8Q7N - chains 6 and J of the 21 polymer chains in the assembly; structure by electron microscopy, 3.10 A resolution.

[Chain 6]
Molecule: U6 snRNA
From: Homo sapiens
Sequence (106 nucleotides; numbered 1 to 106; the number before each row is that of its first residue):
     1 GUGCUCGCUU CGGCAGCACA UAUACUAAAA UUGGAACGAU ACAGAGAAGA UUAGCAUGGC
    61 CCCUGCGCAA GGAUGACACG CAAAUUCGUG AAGCGUUCCA UAUUUU
Disordered / not traced: 79-106

[Chain J]
Protein: U4/U6 small nuclear ribonucleoprotein Prp3
From: Homo sapiens
UniProtKB: O43395 (PRPF3_HUMAN); residues 1-683 here = UniProt positions 1-683
Amino-acid sequence (683 residues; each row starts with the number of its first residue):
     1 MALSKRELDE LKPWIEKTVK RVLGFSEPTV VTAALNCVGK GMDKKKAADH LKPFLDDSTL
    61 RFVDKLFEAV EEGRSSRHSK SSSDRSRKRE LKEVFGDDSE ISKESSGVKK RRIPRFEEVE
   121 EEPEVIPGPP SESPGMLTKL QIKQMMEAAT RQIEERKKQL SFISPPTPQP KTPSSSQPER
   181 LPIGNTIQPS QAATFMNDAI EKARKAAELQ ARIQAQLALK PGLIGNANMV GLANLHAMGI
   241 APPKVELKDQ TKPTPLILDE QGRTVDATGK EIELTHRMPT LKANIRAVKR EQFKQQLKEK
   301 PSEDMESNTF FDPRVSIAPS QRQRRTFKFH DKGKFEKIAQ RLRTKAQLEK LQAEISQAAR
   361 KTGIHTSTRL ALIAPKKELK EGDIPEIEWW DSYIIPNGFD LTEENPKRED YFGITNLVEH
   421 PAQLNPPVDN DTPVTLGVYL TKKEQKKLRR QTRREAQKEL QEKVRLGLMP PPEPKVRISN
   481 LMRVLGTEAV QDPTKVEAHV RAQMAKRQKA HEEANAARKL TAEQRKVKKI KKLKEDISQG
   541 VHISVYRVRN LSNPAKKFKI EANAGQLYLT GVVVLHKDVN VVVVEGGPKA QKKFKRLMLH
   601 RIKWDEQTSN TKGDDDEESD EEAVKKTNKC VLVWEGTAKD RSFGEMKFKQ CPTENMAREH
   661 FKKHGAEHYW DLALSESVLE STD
Disordered / not traced: 1-384, 396-411, 428-430, 607-626
Swiss-Prot annotation at these positions:
  - modified residue: Ser164 (Phosphoserine), Thr167 (Phosphothreonine), Ser619 (Phosphoserine)
  - cross-link (Glycyl lysine isopeptide (Lys-Gly)): Lys139 (interchain with G-Cter in SUMO2), Lys244 (interchain with G-Cter in SUMO2), Lys252 (interchain with G-Cter in SUMO2)
  - natural variant: Pro493 (P493S: In RP18), Thr494 (T494M: In RP18)

[Interface between chain 6 and chain J]
Contacting residue pairs (38; chain 6 residue first):
  G54(6) with Asn480(J), phosphate contact; Arg483(J), sugar contact; Val484(J), sugar contact
  C55(6) with Pro474(J), sugar contact; Lys475(J), hydrogen bond to the sugar; Asn480(J), phosphate contact; Arg483(J), phosphate contact; Val484(J), sugar contact
  A56(6) with Lys475(J), phosphate contact
  U57(6) with Gln457(J), hydrogen bond to the sugar
  G58(6) with Arg453(J), salt bridge to the phosphate
  G59(6) with Lys446(J), phosphate contact
  C60(6) with Lys446(J), salt bridge to the phosphate
  G65(6) with His511(J), base contact; Asn515(J), hydrogen bond to the base; Arg518(J), base contact
  C66(6) with Asn515(J), hydrogen bond to the sugar; Arg518(J), hydrogen bond to the base; Lys519(J), phosphate contact
  G67(6) with Arg518(J), sugar contact; Lys519(J), phosphate contact; Leu520(J), hydrogen bond to the phosphate; Arg525(J), salt bridge to the phosphate
  C68(6) with Leu520(J), phosphate contact; Lys528(J), salt bridge to the phosphate
  A69(6) with Lys528(J), salt bridge to the phosphate
  G71(6) with Lys589(J), phosphate contact
  A73(6) with Arg596(J), salt bridge to the phosphate
  U74(6) with Arg596(J), salt bridge to the phosphate; Arg601(J), salt bridge to the phosphate
  G75(6) with Gln566(J), base contact; Arg601(J), salt bridge to the phosphate
  A76(6) with Phe558(J), sugar contact; Lys559(J), salt bridge to the phosphate; Ala562(J), base contact; Asn563(J), hydrogen bond to the base; Gln566(J), hydrogen bond to the base
  C77(6) with Phe558(J), phosphate contact
Other interface residues (no listed pair), chain J (29 interface residues in all): Arg450, Glu473, Arg477, Glu512, Ala555, His600

[In short]
The interface between chain 6 and chain J involves 18 residues on one side and 29 on the other; the contacts
include 8 hydrogen bonds and 10 salt bridges. Polar pairs include G65(6)-Asn515(J), C66(6)-Arg518(J) and
A76(6)-Asn563(J).
Here chain 6 is U6 snRNA and chain J is U4/U6 small nuclear ribonucleoprotein Prp3, both from Homo sapiens.
Entry 8Q7N (cryo-EM structure of the human spliceosomal B complex protomer (tri-snRNP core region)) was
determined by electron microscopy.
